Entry 9JQD (electron microscopy, 1.81 A resolution); this record covers chains A and D of the 24 polymer chains in the assembly.

[Chain A (and D)]
Protein: Ferritin heavy chain
Organism: Homo sapiens
Notes: EC 1.16.3.1; chain D of this document is another copy of the same molecule, construct and numbering; everything in this record applies to it too
UniProtKB: P02794 (FRIH_HUMAN); residues 0-182 here correspond to UniProt positions 1-183 (UniProt number = residue number + 1)
Sequence (183 residues; numbered 0 to 182; the number before each row is that of its first residue; numbering starts at 0):
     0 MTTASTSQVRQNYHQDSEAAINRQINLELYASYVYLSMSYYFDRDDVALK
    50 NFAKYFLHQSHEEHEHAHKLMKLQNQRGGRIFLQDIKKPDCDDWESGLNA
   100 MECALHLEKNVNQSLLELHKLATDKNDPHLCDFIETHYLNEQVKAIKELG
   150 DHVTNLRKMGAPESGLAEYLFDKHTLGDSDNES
Unresolved in the structure: 0-4, 177-182
Sequence notes: engineered mutation His63 (Arg64 in P02794), His67 (Glu68 in P02794)
Modified residues: His63 (N1-methylated histidine; MHS); His67 (N1-methylated histidine; MHS)
Metal / ion sites: Fe ion: Glu27, Glu62, His65
Curated features (UniProtKB/Swiss-Prot):
  - binding site (Fe cation): Glu27, Glu62, His65, Glu107, Gln141
  - site: Arg22 (Essential for association with cargo receptor NCOA4)
  - modified residue: Met0 (N-acetylmethionine), Thr1 (N-acetylthreonine), Ser178 (Phosphoserine), Ser182 (Phosphoserine)
From the paper describing this entry:
  - Fe ion coordination: Glu27, Ser59, His60, Glu62, His65

[How chain A and chain D interact]
Residue-residue contacts (23; chain A residue first):
  Asp42(A) - Lys146(D)  hydrogen bond (backbone-side chain)
  Asp44(A) - Lys146(D)
  Asp44(A) - Gly149(D)
  Asp44(A) - Asp150(D)
  Asp44(A) - Thr153(D)  hydrogen bond (backbone-side chain)
  Asp45(A) - Thr153(D)
  Asp45(A) - Lys157(D)  hydrogen bond (backbone-side chain)
  Val46(A) - Lys157(D)
  Ala47(A) - Asp150(D)
  Ala47(A) - Asn154(D)  hydrogen bond (backbone-side chain)
  Gly164(A) - Lys157(D)
  Leu165(A) - Lys157(D)
  Leu165(A) - Met158(D)  hydrophobic
  Tyr168(A) - Asn154(D)
  Tyr168(A) - Met158(D)  hydrophobic
  Tyr168(A) - Leu169(D)
  Tyr168(A) - Phe170(D)
  Tyr168(A) - His173(D)
  Tyr168(A) - Thr174(D)  hydrogen bond
  Leu169(A) - His173(D)
  Lys172(A) - His173(D)
  Lys172(A) - Thr174(D)  hydrogen bond
  His173(A) - His173(D)
Also at the interface, not in a pair above, chain A (13 interface residues in all): Arg43, Leu48

[Summary]
13 residues of chain A and 11 residues of chain D are in contact, with 6 hydrogen bonds. Among the polar pairs
are Asp42(A)-Lys146(D), Asp44(A)-Thr153(D) and Asp45(A)-Lys157(D). From UniProt: 5 Fe cation-binding residues
on chain A. From the paper: Fe ion coordination by Glu27(A), Ser59(A) and His60(A) among others.
Both chains are Ferritin heavy chain (Homo sapiens). Entry 9JQD (Cryo-EM structure of ferritin variant
R63MeH/R67MeH) was determined by electron microscopy together with 9JIU, 9JQB, 9JQC and 9JQE from the same
study.
